Entry 6W2U (electron microscopy, 4.80 A resolution (low resolution: residue-level contacts below are approximate; hydrogen-bond / salt-bridge calls are withheld)); this record covers chains A and E of the 8 polymer chains in the assembly.

# Chain A
Name: Spike glycoprotein E1
Organism: Mayaro virus (strain Brazil)
Reference sequence: Q8QZ72 (POLS_MAYAB); residues 1-380 here correspond to UniProt positions 807-1186 (UniProt number = residue number + 806)
Amino-acid sequence (380 residues; row label = number of the first residue in the row):
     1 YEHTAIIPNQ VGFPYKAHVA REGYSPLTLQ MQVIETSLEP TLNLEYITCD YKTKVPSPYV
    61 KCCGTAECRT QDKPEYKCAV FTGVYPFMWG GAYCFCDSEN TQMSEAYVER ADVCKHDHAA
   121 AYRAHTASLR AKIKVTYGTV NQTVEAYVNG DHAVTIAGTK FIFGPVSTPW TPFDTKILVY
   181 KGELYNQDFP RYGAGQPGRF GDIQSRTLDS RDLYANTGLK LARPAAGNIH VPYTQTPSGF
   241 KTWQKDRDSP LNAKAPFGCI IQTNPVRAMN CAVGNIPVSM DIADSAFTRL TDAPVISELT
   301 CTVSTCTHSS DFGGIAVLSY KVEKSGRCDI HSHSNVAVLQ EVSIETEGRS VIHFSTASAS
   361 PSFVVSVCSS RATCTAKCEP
UniProt features mapped onto this chain:
  - region: Val-84 to Thr-101 (E1 fusion peptide loop)
  - glycosylation (N-linked (GlcNAc...) asparagine): Asn-141, Asn-270

# Chain E
Name: Spike glycoprotein E2
Organism: Mayaro virus (strain Brazil)
Reference sequence: Q8QZ72 (POLS_MAYAB); residues 1-340 here correspond to UniProt positions 325-664 (UniProt number = residue number + 324)
Amino-acid sequence (340 residues; numbered 1 to 340; the number before each row is that of its first residue):
     1 STANHFNAYK LTRPYVAYCA DCGMGHSCHS PAMIENIQAD ATDGTLKIQF ASQIGLTKTD
    61 THDHTKIRYA EGHDIAEAAR STLKVHSSSE CTVTGTMGHF ILAKCPPGER ISVSFVDSKN
   121 EHRTCRIAYH HEQRLIGRER FTVRPHHGIE LPCTTYQLTT AETSEEIDMH MPPDIPDRTI
   181 LSQQSGNVKI TVNGRTVRYS SSCGSQAVGT TTTDKTINSC TVDKCQAYVT SHTKWQFNSP
   241 FVPRRMQAER KGKVHIPFPL INTTCRVPLA PEALVRSGKR EATLSLHPIH PTLLSYRTFG
   301 AERVFDEQWI TAQTEVTIPV PVEGVEYQWG NHKPQRFVVA
UniProt features mapped onto this chain:
  - region (Interaction with host Mxra8 receptor): His-26 to His-29, His-62 to His-64, Gln-184 to Asn-187, Thr-216 to Val-222
  - glycosylation: Asn-262 (N-linked (GlcNAc...) asparagine)

# Interface between chain A and chain E
Contacting residue pairs (34):
  Val-55(A) with Ser-239(E)
  Pro-56(A) with Asn-238(E); Ser-239(E)
  Ser-57(A) with Asn-238(E); Ser-239(E); Val-242(E); Arg-244(E)
  Pro-58(A) with Arg-244(E)
  Pro-86(A) with Pro-176(E)
  Phe-87(A) with Pro-176(E)
  Met-88(A) with Pro-176(E); Asp-177(E)
  Trp-89(A) with Asp-177(E)
  Gly-90(A) with Pro-173(E); Asp-174(E); Ile-175(E); Asp-177(E)
  Gly-91(A) with Asp-174(E); Ile-175(E); Asp-177(E); Val-229(E)
  Ala-92(A) with Ile-175(E); Asp-177(E); Arg-178(E); Ala-227(E); Tyr-228(E); Val-229(E)
  Tyr-93(A) with Ile-175(E)
  Cys-94(A) with Ile-175(E); Pro-176(E)
  Ile-229(A) with Phe-241(E)
  Phe-257(A) with Gly-300(E); Ala-301(E)
  Gly-258(A) with Gly-300(E)
Other interface residues (no listed pair), chain A (18 interface residues in all): Tyr-59, Pro-256
Other interface residues (no listed pair), chain E (17 interface residues in all): Glu-302

# Summary
Chain A and chain E form an interface of 18 and 17 residues respectively.
Here chain A is Spike glycoprotein E1 and chain E is Spike glycoprotein E2, both from Mayaro virus (strain
Brazil). Entry 6W2U (Mayaro Virus glycoprotein E1 ectodomain and glycoportien E2 ectodomain asymmetric unit)
was determined by electron microscopy, deposited together with 6VYV, 6W09 and 6W1C.
